PDB entry 6ILL | electron microscopy, 3.80 A resolution | chains A and D of the 4 polymer chains in the assembly

Chain A:
Protein: Capsid protein VP1
Source organism: Echovirus E6
Amino-acid sequence (273 residues; row label = number of the first residue in the row):
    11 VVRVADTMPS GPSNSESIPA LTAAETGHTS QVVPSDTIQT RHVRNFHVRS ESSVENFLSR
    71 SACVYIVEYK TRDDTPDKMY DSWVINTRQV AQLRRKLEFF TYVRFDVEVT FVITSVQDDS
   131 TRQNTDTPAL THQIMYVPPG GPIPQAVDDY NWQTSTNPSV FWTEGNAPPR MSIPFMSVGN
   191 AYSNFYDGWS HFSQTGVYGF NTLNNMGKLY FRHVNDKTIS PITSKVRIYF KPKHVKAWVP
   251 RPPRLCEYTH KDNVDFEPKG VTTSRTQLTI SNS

Chain D:
Protein: Capsid protein VP4
Source organism: Echovirus E6
Amino-acid sequence (68 residues; row label = number of the first residue in the row):
     1 GAQVSTQKTG AHETSLSASG NSTIHYTNIN YYKDAASNSA NRQDFTQDPG KFTEPVKDIM
    61 VKSLPALN
Not modelled in the structure: 14-23

Chain A / chain D interface:
Pairs across the interface (41):
  Arg13(A) - Ala11(D)
  Ser27(A) - Lys62(D)
  Ser27(A) - Ser63(D)  hydrogen bond
  Ile28(A) - Lys62(D)
  Pro29(A) - Lys62(D)
  Ala33(A) - Met60(D)
  Ala33(A) - Ala66(D)
  Thr36(A) - Met60(D)
  His38(A) - Glu54(D)
  His38(A) - Met60(D)  hydrogen bond
  Thr39(A) - Thr53(D)
  Gln41(A) - Thr53(D)
  Gln41(A) - Lys62(D)  hydrogen bond (backbone-side chain)
  Val42(A) - Lys62(D)
  Val43(A) - Lys62(D)
  Asp46(A) - Lys62(D)  salt bridge
  Phe56(A) - Ala11(D)  hydrophobic
  Val58(A) - Lys8(D)
  Val58(A) - Phe45(D)  hydrophobic
  Arg59(A) - Phe45(D)
  Arg59(A) - Gln47(D)
  Ser60(A) - Lys8(D)
  Ser60(A) - Phe45(D)
  Ser63(A) - Asp44(D)
  Glu65(A) - Ala40(D)
  Glu65(A) - Asn41(D)
  Glu65(A) - Arg42(D)
  Asn66(A) - Arg42(D)
  Ser69(A) - Arg42(D)  hydrogen bond
  Asp116(A) - Ala36(D)
  Ser182(A) - Ala36(D)  hydrogen bond (side chain-backbone)
  Lys241(A) - Arg42(D)
  Lys243(A) - Ala36(D)  hydrogen bond (side chain-backbone)
  Lys243(A) - Asn38(D)
  Lys243(A) - Ala40(D)
  His244(A) - Ala35(D)
  His244(A) - Asn38(D)  hydrogen bond (side chain-backbone)
  His244(A) - Ser39(D)  hydrogen bond (side chain-backbone)
  His244(A) - Ala40(D)
  His244(A) - Asn41(D)
  Pro250(A) - Phe52(D)
Interface residues without a listed pair, chain A (32 interface residues in all): Val11, Val12, Glu26, Thr32, Gly37, Pro184
Interface residues without a listed pair, chain D (22 interface residues in all): Pro55, Val56, Pro65

Summary:
Chain A and chain D form an interface of 32 and 22 residues respectively; the contacts include 8 hydrogen
bonds and 1 salt bridge. Polar pairs include Asp46(A)-Lys62(D), Ser27(A)-Ser63(D) and His38(A)-Met60(D).
Chain A is Capsid protein VP1 and chain D is Capsid protein VP4, both from Echovirus E6; the structure,
Cryo-EM structure of Echovirus 6 complexed with its uncoating receptor FcRn at PH 5.5, was determined by
electron microscopy together with 6ILJ, 6ILK, 6ILM, 6ILN, 6ILO and 6ILP from the same study.
